5BTD - chains A and D of the 8 polymer chains in the assembly; structure by X-ray diffraction, 2.50 A resolution.

Chain A:
Molecule: DNA gyrase subunit A
Organism: Mycobacterium tuberculosis (strain ATCC 25618 / H37Rv)
Notes: EC 5.99.1.3; fragment: GyrA 2-500 with IGSG C-terminal tag
UniProt: P9WG47 (GYRA_MYCTU); residues 2-500 here = UniProt positions 2-500
Amino-acid sequence (503 residues; row label = number of the first residue in the row):
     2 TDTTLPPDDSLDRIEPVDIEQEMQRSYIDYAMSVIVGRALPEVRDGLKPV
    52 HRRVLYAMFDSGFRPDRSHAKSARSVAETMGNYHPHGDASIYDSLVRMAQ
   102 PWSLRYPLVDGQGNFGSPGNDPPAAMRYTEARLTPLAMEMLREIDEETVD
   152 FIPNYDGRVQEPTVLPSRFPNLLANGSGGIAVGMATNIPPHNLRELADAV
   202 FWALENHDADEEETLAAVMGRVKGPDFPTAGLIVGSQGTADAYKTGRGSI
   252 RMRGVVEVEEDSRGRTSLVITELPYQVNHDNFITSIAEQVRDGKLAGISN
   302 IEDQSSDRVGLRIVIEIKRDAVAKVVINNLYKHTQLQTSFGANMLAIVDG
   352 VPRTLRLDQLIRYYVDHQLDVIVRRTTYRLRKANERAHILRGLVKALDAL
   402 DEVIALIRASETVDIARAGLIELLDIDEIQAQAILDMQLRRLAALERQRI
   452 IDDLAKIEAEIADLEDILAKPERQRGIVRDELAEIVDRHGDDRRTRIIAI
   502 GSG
Unresolved in the structure: 2-14, 502-504
Construct notes: expression tag (501-504)
Modified positions: Tyr129 (O-phosphotyrosine; PTR)
Curated features (UniProtKB/Swiss-Prot):
  - active site: Tyr129 (O-(5'-phospho-DNA)-tyrosine intermediate)
  - modified residue: Thr2 (N-acetylthreonine)
  - natural variant: Ala90 (A90V: Confers ciprofloxacin resistance, in clinical isolate), Ser91 (S91P: Confers ciprofloxacin resistance, in clinical isolate), Asp94 (D94A: Confers ciprofloxacin resistance, in clinical isolate; D94G: Confers ciprofloxacin resistance, in clinical isolate; D94H: Confers ciprofloxacin resistance, in clinical isolate ...)
  - mutagenesis: Thr80 (T80A: Slight resistance to fluoroquinolones. Hypersusceptibile, 2- to 14-fold higher sensitivity to fluoroquinolones, 2- to 8-fold more efficient in fluoroquinolone-induced DNA cleavage ...), Gly88 (G88A: Confers fluoroquinolone resistance, IC(50) is 2- to 26-fold higher than wild-type ...), Ala90 to Asp94 (80-fold increased resistance to fluoroquinolones, 32- to 64-fold reduction in fluoroquinolone-induced DNA cleavage), Ala90 (A90G: 4- to 16-fold more efficient in fluoroquinolone-induced DNA cleavage alone ...), Asp94 (D94G/H: 25- 45-fold increased resistance to fluoroquinolones, 4- to 8-fold reduction in fluoroquinolone-induced DNA cleavage ...)

Chain D:
Molecule: DNA gyrase subunit B
Organism: Mycobacterium tuberculosis (strain ATCC 25618 / H37Rv)
Notes: EC 5.99.1.3; fragment: GyrB 426-675 with N-terminal SNA tag
UniProt: P9WG45 (GYRB_MYCTU); numbering as in UniProt (aligned over 426-675)
Amino-acid sequence (253 residues; each row starts with the number of its first residue):
   423 SNALVRRKSATDIGGLPGKLADCRSTDPRKSELYVVEGDSAGGSAKSGRD
   473 SMFQAILPLRGKIINVEKARIDRVLKNTEVQAIITALGTGIHDEFDIGKL
   523 RYHKIVLMADADVDGQHISTLLLTLLFRFMRPLIENGHVFLAQPPLYKLK
   573 WQRSDPEFAYSDRERDGLLEAGLKAGKKINKEDGIQRYKGLGEMDAKELW
   623 ETTMDPSVRVLRQVTLDDAAAADELFSILMGEDVDARRSFITRNAKDVRF
   673 LDV
Unresolved in the structure: 423, 432-436
Construct notes: expression tag (423-425)
Metal / ion sites: Mg2+: Asp532, Asp534
Ligand contacts: Gatifloxacin (GFN; 1-cyclopropyl-6-fluoro-8-methoxy-7-[(3S)-3-methylpiperazin-1-yl]-4-oxo-1,4-dihydroquinoline-3-carboxylic acid): Arg482, Gly483, Thr500, Glu501
Curated features (UniProtKB/Swiss-Prot):
  - binding site (Mg(2+)): Glu459, Asp532, Asp534
  - site (Interaction with DNA): Lys484, Asn487
  - mutagenesis: Asp472 (D472H: No supercoiling activity), Arg482 (R482K: Increased susceptibility to fluoroquinolones, half supercoiling activity, no fluoroquinolone-induced DNA cleavage (makes sequence more like E.coli)), Asn499 (N499D: 17-fold increased resistance to fluoroquinolones, slightly increased DNA cleavage in absence of drugs), Asp577 (D577A: 37% supercoiling, 54% decatenation, 126% DNA cleavage in presence of norfloxacin; D577R: <2% supercoiling, 4% decatenation), Glu620 to Asp627 (<3% supercoiling, 18% decatenation, 75% DNA cleavage in presence of norfloxacin), Glu620 (E620A: 15% supercoiling, 19% decatenation, 143% DNA cleavage in presence of norfloxacin; E620R: 10% supercoiling, 7% decatenation), Glu623 (E623A: 18% supercoiling, 11% decatenation, 131% DNA cleavage in presence of norfloxacin; E623R: <2% supercoiling, 2% decatenation), Asp627 (D627A: 13% supercoiling, 10% decatenation, 42% DNA cleavage in presence of norfloxacin; D627R: <2% supercoiling, 3% decatenation)
What the authors report for this chain:
  - binding site for Gatifloxacin: Arg482, Thr500, Glu501

How chain A and chain D interact:
Pairs across the interface (28; chain A residue first):
  Asp67(A) - Glu604(D)
  Arg68(A) - Asp605(D)
  Ser69(A) - Glu604(D)
  Ser69(A) - Asp605(D)
  Lys72(A) - Glu615(D)  salt bridge
  Gln113(A) - Lys572(D)
  Gln113(A) - Gln608(D)  hydrogen bond
  Gly114(A) - Glu615(D)
  Gly114(A) - Asp617(D)
  Asn115(A) - Ser462(D)  hydrogen bond (side chain-backbone)
  Asn115(A) - Ser466(D)
  Asp122(A) - Lys468(D)
  Ala125(A) - Ser462(D)
  Tyr129(A) - Gly460(D)
  Tyr129(A) - Asp461(D)
  Tyr129(A) - Ser462(D)
  Tyr129(A) - Gly614(D)
  Tyr129(A) - Glu615(D)
  Arg133(A) - Asp605(D)  salt bridge
  Glu303(A) - Arg446(D)  salt bridge
  Asp304(A) - Arg446(D)
  Gln305(A) - Arg446(D)
  Ser306(A) - Ser473(D)
  Asp308(A) - Ser469(D)
  Asp308(A) - Lys619(D)
  Arg309(A) - Gly470(D)  hydrogen bond (side chain-backbone)
  Arg309(A) - Arg471(D)  hydrogen bond (side chain-backbone)
  Arg309(A) - Trp622(D)
Interface residues without a listed pair, chain A (19 interface residues in all): Ala288, Ser307
Interface residues without a listed pair, chain D (25 interface residues in all): Lys430, Ser431, Gly465, Asp472, Met616, Ala618

Summary:
Chain A and chain D form an interface of 19 and 25 residues respectively; the contacts include 4 hydrogen
bonds and 3 salt bridges. Among the polar pairs are Lys72(A)-Glu615(D), Arg133(A)-Asp605(D) and
Glu303(A)-Arg446(D). Bound to chain D: Gatifloxacin. The paper reports a binding site for Gatifloxacin at
Arg482(D), Thr500(D) and Glu501(D).
Chain A is DNA gyrase subunit A and chain D is DNA gyrase subunit B, both from Mycobacterium tuberculosis
(strain ATCC 25618 / H37Rv); the structure, Crystal structure of a topoisomerase II complex, was determined by
X-ray diffraction, deposited together with 5BS8, 5BTA, 5BTC, 5BTF, 5BTG, 5BTI, 5BTL and 5BTN.
